Entry 7YFC (electron microscopy, 3.00 A resolution); this record covers chains B and C of the 6 polymer chains in the assembly.

# Chain B
Name: Guanine nucleotide-binding protein G(I)/G(S)/G(T) subunit beta-1
Organism: Homo sapiens
Reference sequence: P62873 (GBB1_HUMAN); numbering as in UniProt (aligned over 2-340)
Sequence (388 residues; row label = number of the first residue in the row; numbers below 1 keep their minus sign (Met-21 is residue -21)):
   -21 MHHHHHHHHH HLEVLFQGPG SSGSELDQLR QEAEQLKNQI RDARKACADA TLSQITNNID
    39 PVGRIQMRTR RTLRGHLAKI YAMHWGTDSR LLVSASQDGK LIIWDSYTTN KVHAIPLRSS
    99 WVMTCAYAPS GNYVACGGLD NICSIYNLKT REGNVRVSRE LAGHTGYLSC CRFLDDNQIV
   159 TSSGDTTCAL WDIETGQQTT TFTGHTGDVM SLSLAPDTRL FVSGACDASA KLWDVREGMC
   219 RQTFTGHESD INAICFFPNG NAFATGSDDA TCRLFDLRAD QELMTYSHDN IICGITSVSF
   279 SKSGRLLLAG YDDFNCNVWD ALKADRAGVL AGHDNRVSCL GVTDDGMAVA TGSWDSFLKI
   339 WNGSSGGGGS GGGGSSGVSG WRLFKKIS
Disordered / not traced: -21 to 1, 344-366
Construct notes: initiating methionine (-21); expression tag (-20 to 1, 341-366)
UniProt features mapped onto this chain:
  - modified residue: Ser2 (N-acetylserine), His266 (Phosphohistidine)
  - natural variant: Leu30 (L30F: In MRD42; uncertain significance), Arg52 (R52G: In MRD42), Gly64 (G64V: In MRD42), Asp76 (D76E: In MRD42; D76G: In MRD42), Gly77 (G77S: In MRD42), Lys78 (K78R: In MRD42), Ile80 (I80N: In MRD42; I80T: In MRD42), His91 (H91R: In MRD42; uncertain significance), Ala92 (A92T: In MRD42), Pro94 (P94S: In MRD42), Leu95 (L95P: In MRD42), Arg96 (R96L: In MRD42), 5 further natural variant entries in UniProt

# Chain C
Name: scFv16
Organism: Mus musculus
Notes: antibody fragment or engineered binder
Sequence (259 residues; row label = number of the first residue in the row):
     1 DVQLVESGGG LVQPGGSRKL SCSASGFAFS SFGMHWVRQA PEKGLEWVAY ISSGSGTIYY
    61 ADTVKGRFTI SRDDPKNTLF LQMTSLRSED TAMYYCVRSI YYYGSSPFDF WGQGTTLTVS
   121 SGGGGSGGGG SGGGGSDIVM TQATSSVPVT PGESVSISCR SSKSLLHSNG NTYLYWFLQR
   181 PGQSPQLLIY RMSNLASGVP DRFSGSGSGT AFTLTISRLE AEDVGVYYCM QHLEYPLTFG
   241 AGTKLELKAA AHHHHHHHH
Disordered / not traced: 122-133, 248-259
Cystine bridges: Cys22-Cys96, Cys159-Cys229

# Chain B / chain C interface
Contacting residue pairs (10):
  Arg68(B) with Tyr103(C)
  Leu69(B) with Tyr103(C), hydrophobic
  Val90(B) with Tyr102(C), hydrophobic
  Arg129(B) with Val2(C); Arg98(C), hydrogen bond (backbone-side chain)
  Glu130(B) with Gly26(C); Phe27(C); Ala28(C), hydrogen bond (backbone-backbone); Phe32(C)
  Gly131(B) with Phe32(C)
Other interface residues (no listed pair), chain B (8 interface residues in all): Asp66, His91
Other interface residues (no listed pair), chain C (12 interface residues in all): Asp1, Ile100, Phe110, Ser197

# In short
Chain B and chain C form an interface of 8 and 12 residues respectively, with 2 hydrogen bonds. Polar pairs
include Arg129(B)-Arg98(C) and Glu130(B)-Ala28(C).
Here chain B is Guanine nucleotide-binding protein G(I)/G(S)/G(T) subunit beta-1 (Homo sapiens) and chain C is
scFv16 (Mus musculus). Entry 7YFC (Cryo-EM structure of the histamine-bound histamine H4 receptor and Gq
complex) was determined by electron microscopy, deposited together with 7YFD.
